Entry 6IHC (X-ray diffraction, 2.40 A resolution); this record covers chains A and B of the 7 polymer chains in the assembly.

[Chain A (and B)]
Molecule: 3-hydroxyacyl-[acyl-carrier-protein] dehydratase FabZ
From: Helicobacter pylori
Notes: EC 4.2.1.59; chain B of this document is another copy of the same molecule, construct and numbering; everything in this record applies to it too
UniProtKB: A0A1Q4MZN5 (A0A1Q4MZN5_HELPX); residues 7-159 here = UniProt positions 7-159
Sequence (153 residues; numbered 7 to 159; the number before each row is that of its first residue):
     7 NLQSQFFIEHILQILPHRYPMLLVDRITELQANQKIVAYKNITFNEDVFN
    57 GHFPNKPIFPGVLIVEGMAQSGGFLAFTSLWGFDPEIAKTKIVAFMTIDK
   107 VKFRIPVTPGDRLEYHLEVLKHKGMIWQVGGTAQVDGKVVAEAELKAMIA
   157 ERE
Disordered / not traced: 7-8
Differences from the reference sequence: conflict Ala100 (Tyr in A0A1Q4MZN5)
Ligand contacts: PN7 (N~3~-[(2S)-2-hydroxy-3,3-dimethyl-4-(phosphonooxy)butanoyl]-N-(2-sulfanylethyl)-beta-alaninamide): His58, Ile64, Phe65, Pro66, Gly67, Phe109, Arg110, Ile111, Pro112

[Chain A / chain B interface]
Contacting residue pairs (54; chain A residue first):
  Pro22(A) - Phe59(B)  hydrophobic
  Pro22(A) - Pro60(B)
  His23(A) - Gly57(B)
  His23(A) - Phe59(B)
  Arg24(A) - Gly57(B)  hydrogen bond (backbone-backbone)
  Arg24(A) - Pro60(B)
  Tyr25(A) - Asn56(B)
  Tyr25(A) - Gly57(B)  hydrogen bond (backbone-backbone)
  Pro26(A) - Asp53(B)
  Pro26(A) - Gly57(B)
  Met27(A) - Val54(B)  hydrophobic
  Met27(A) - His58(B)
  Met27(A) - Pro66(B)  hydrophobic
  Asp53(A) - Pro26(B)
  Asp53(A) - Asp53(B)
  Asn56(A) - Tyr25(B)
  Gly57(A) - His23(B)
  Gly57(A) - Arg24(B)  hydrogen bond (backbone-backbone)
  Gly57(A) - Tyr25(B)  hydrogen bond (backbone-backbone)
  Gly57(A) - Pro26(B)
  His58(A) - His23(B)
  His58(A) - Met27(B)
  Phe59(A) - Pro22(B)  hydrophobic
  Phe59(A) - His23(B)
  Phe59(A) - Ile98(B)  hydrophobic
  Phe59(A) - Val99(B)
  Phe59(A) - Arg158(B)
  Pro60(A) - Pro22(B)
  Pro60(A) - Arg24(B)
  Pro60(A) - Arg158(B)  hydrogen bond (backbone-side chain)
  Lys62(A) - Arg158(B)  hydrogen bond (side chain-backbone)
  Val68(A) - Val68(B)
  Val68(A) - Glu72(B)
  Val68(A) - Phe101(B)  hydrophobic
  Glu72(A) - Val68(B)
  Phe101(A) - Phe109(B)
  Met102(A) - Val107(B)
  Met102(A) - Lys108(B)
  Met102(A) - Phe109(B)  hydrogen bond (backbone-backbone)
  Thr103(A) - Val107(B)
  Ile104(A) - Lys106(B)
  Ile104(A) - Val107(B)  hydrogen bond (backbone-backbone)
  Ile104(A) - Phe109(B)  hydrophobic
  Asp105(A) - Asp105(B)
  Asp105(A) - Lys106(B)  hydrogen bond (side chain-backbone)
  Lys106(A) - Ile104(B)  hydrogen bond (backbone-backbone)
  Lys106(A) - Asp105(B)  hydrogen bond (backbone-side chain)
  Val107(A) - Thr103(B)
  Val107(A) - Ile104(B)  hydrogen bond (backbone-backbone)
  Lys108(A) - Met102(B)
  Lys108(A) - Thr103(B)
  Phe109(A) - Phe101(B)  hydrophobic
  Phe109(A) - Met102(B)  hydrogen bond (backbone-backbone)
  Phe109(A) - Ile104(B)  hydrophobic
Interface residues without a listed pair, chain A (29 interface residues in all): Val54, Pro66, Leu69, Val71, Glu159
Interface residues without a listed pair, chain B (30 interface residues in all): Lys62, Leu69

[Overview]
The interface between chain A and chain B involves 29 residues on one side and 30 on the other; the contacts
include 13 hydrogen bonds. Among the polar pairs are Pro60(A)-Arg158(B), Lys62(A)-Arg158(B) and
Asp105(A)-Lys106(B). Chain A binds compound PN7.
Both chains are 3-hydroxyacyl-[acyl-carrier-protein] dehydratase FabZ (Helicobacter pylori). Entry 6IHC
(Crystal structure of (3R)-Hydroxyacyl-Acyl Carrier Protein Dehydratase(FabZ) Y100A mutant in complex with
holo-ACP from Helicobacter pylori) was determined by X-ray diffraction.
